Entry 7LIW (electron microscopy, 2.85 A resolution); this record covers chains B and C of the 4 polymer chains in the assembly.

== Chain B (and C) ==
Molecule: ATP-citrate synthase
Source organism: Homo sapiens
Notes: EC 2.3.3.8; chain C of this document is another copy of the same molecule, construct and numbering; everything in this record applies to it too
UniProt: P53396 (ACLY_HUMAN); numbering as in UniProt (aligned over 1-1101)
Sequence (1101 residues; numbered 1 to 1101; the number before each row is that of its first residue):
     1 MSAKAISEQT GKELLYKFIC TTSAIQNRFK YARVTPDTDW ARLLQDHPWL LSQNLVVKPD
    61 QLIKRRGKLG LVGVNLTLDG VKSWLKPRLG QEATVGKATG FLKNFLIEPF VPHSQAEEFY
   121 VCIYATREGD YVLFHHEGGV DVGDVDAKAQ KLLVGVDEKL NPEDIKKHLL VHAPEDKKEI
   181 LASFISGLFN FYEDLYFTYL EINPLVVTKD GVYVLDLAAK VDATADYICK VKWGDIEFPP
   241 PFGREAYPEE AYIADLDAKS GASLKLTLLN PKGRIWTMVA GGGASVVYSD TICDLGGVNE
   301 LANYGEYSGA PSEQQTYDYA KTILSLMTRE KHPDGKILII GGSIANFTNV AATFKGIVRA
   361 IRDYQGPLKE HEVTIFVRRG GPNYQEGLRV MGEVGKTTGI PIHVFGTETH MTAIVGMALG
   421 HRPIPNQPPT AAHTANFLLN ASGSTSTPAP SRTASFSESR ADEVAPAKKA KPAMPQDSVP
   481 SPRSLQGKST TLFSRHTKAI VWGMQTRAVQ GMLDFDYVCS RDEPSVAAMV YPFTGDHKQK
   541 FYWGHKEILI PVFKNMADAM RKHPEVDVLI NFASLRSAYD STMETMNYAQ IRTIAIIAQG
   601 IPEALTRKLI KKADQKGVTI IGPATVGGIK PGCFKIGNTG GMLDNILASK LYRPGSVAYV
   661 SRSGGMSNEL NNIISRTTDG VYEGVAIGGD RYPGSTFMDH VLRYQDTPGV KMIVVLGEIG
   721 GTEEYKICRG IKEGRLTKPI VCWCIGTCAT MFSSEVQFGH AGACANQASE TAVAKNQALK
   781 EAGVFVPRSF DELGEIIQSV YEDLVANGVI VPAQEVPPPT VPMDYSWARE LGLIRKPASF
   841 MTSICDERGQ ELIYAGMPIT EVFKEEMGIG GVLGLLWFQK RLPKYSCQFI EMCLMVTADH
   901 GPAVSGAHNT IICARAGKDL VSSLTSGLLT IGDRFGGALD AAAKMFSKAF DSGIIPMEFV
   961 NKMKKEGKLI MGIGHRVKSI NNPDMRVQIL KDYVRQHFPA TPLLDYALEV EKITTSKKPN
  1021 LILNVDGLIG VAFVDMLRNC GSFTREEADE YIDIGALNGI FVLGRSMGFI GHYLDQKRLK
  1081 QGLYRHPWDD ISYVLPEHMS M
Not modelled in the structure: 1, 140-148, 432-486, 1100-1101 (chain C: 1-820, 1100-1101)
Construct notes: engineered mutation Gln-599 (Glu in P53396)
Residues lining bound ligands:
  - ADP (adenosine-5'-diphosphate): Val-56, Lys-58, Lys-64, Arg-65, Arg-66, Gly-67, Val-72, Val-74, Glu-108, Pro-109, Phe-110, Val-111, His-113, Glu-118, Gly-139, Asn-203, Pro-204, Leu-215, Asp-216
  - coenzyme A (COA): Gly-261, Gly-309, Phe-347, Gln-505, Phe-533, Phe-572, Ala-573, Ser-574, Arg-576, Ser-577, Ile-597, Ala-598, Gln-599, Ala-624, Thr-625, Val-626, Gly-664
  - Y2A ((2S)-2-hydroxy-2-[2-oxo-2-(phosphonooxy)ethyl]butanedioic acid): Ala-280, Gly-281, Gly-282, Gly-283, Ala-284, Ser-308, Gly-309, Ser-343, Ile-344, Ala-345, Asn-346, Phe-347, Thr-348, Arg-379, Ser-663, Gly-664, Gly-665, Met-666, His-760
Swiss-Prot annotation at these positions:
  - active site: His-760 (Tele-phosphohistidine intermediate)
  - binding site (ATP): Lys-58, Arg-66, Gly-67, Pro-109, Val-111, Glu-118, Asp-216
  - binding site (Mg(2+)): Asp-257, Ser-260, Ala-262
  - binding site (citrate): Gly-309, Asn-346, Thr-348, Tyr-364, Arg-379
  - binding site (CoA): Leu-779 to Ser-789
  - modified residue: Tyr-131 (Phosphotyrosine), Ser-263 (Phosphoserine), Thr-447 (Phosphothreonine), Ser-451 (Phosphoserine), Ser-455 (Phosphoserine), Ser-459 (Phosphoserine), Ser-481 (Phosphoserine), Lys-540 (N6-acetyllysine), Lys-546 (N6-acetyllysine), Lys-554 (N6-acetyllysine), Thr-639 (Phosphothreonine), Ser-663 (Phosphoserine), Tyr-682 (Phosphotyrosine), Ser-839 (Phosphoserine), Lys-948 (N6-acetyllysine), Lys-968 (N6-acetyllysine), Lys-978 (N6-acetyllysine), Lys-1077 (N6-acetyllysine), Ser-1100 (Phosphoserine)
  - cross-link (Glycyl lysine isopeptide (Lys-Gly)): Lys-540 (interchain with G-Cter in ubiquitin), Lys-546 (interchain with G-Cter in ubiquitin), Lys-554 (interchain with G-Cter in ubiquitin)

== How chain B and chain C interact ==
Residue-residue contacts (92):
  Asp-514(B) / Arg-835(C)  salt bridge
  Lys-540(B) / Ala-838(C)  hydrogen bond (side chain-backbone)
  Lys-540(B) / Phe-840(C)
  Lys-540(B) / Met-841(C)
  Tyr-542(B) / Arg-835(C)
  Tyr-542(B) / Lys-836(C)  hydrogen bond (side chain-backbone)
  Tyr-542(B) / Pro-837(C)
  Gly-544(B) / Arg-835(C)  hydrogen bond (backbone-side chain)
  Glu-547(B) / Lys-836(C)
  Glu-547(B) / Pro-837(C)
  Glu-547(B) / Ala-838(C)  hydrogen bond (side chain-backbone)
  Leu-549(B) / Met-841(C)  hydrophobic
  Pro-822(B) / Gly-832(C)
  Pro-822(B) / Leu-833(C)
  Pro-822(B) / Ile-834(C)
  Pro-822(B) / Arg-835(C)
  Met-823(B) / Leu-833(C)  hydrogen bond (backbone-backbone)
  Met-823(B) / Ile-834(C)
  Met-823(B) / Arg-835(C)  hydrogen bond (backbone-backbone)
  Asp-824(B) / Arg-835(C)  salt bridge
  Tyr-825(B) / Arg-835(C)  hydrogen bond (backbone-backbone)
  Tyr-825(B) / Lys-836(C)
  Gly-832(B) / Pro-822(C)
  Leu-833(B) / Pro-822(C)
  Leu-833(B) / Met-823(C)  hydrogen bond (backbone-backbone)
  Ile-834(B) / Pro-822(C)
  Ile-834(B) / Met-823(C)
  Ile-834(B) / Ala-828(C)  hydrophobic
  Ile-834(B) / Ile-834(C)  hydrophobic
  Arg-835(B) / Pro-822(C)
  Arg-835(B) / Met-823(C)  hydrogen bond (backbone-backbone)
  Arg-835(B) / Asp-824(C)  salt bridge
  Arg-835(B) / Tyr-825(C)  hydrogen bond (backbone-backbone)
  Lys-836(B) / Tyr-825(C)
  Lys-836(B) / Lys-836(C)
  Pro-902(B) / Ile-1091(C)  hydrophobic
  Pro-902(B) / Tyr-1093(C)
  Ala-903(B) / Arg-1085(C)
  Ala-903(B) / His-1086(C)  hydrogen bond (backbone-backbone)
  Ala-903(B) / Trp-1088(C)
  Ala-903(B) / Ile-1091(C)  hydrophobic
  Val-904(B) / Arg-1085(C)
  Ser-905(B) / Ile-912(C)
  Ser-905(B) / Leu-1083(C)
  Ser-905(B) / Tyr-1084(C)  hydrogen bond (side chain-backbone)
  His-908(B) / His-908(C)  hydrogen bond
  His-908(B) / His-1086(C)
  Asn-909(B) / Asn-909(C)  hydrogen bond (side chain-backbone)
  Asn-909(B) / Ile-912(C)
  Asn-909(B) / Ser-926(C)  hydrogen bond
  Ile-912(B) / Ser-905(C)
  Ile-912(B) / Asn-909(C)
  Cys-913(B) / Leu-929(C)  hydrogen bond (side chain-backbone)
  Arg-915(B) / Arg-934(C)  hydrogen bond (backbone-side chain)
  Ala-916(B) / Thr-930(C)
  Ala-916(B) / Asp-933(C)
  Ala-916(B) / Arg-934(C)  hydrogen bond (backbone-backbone)
  Gly-917(B) / Asp-933(C)
  Lys-918(B) / Leu-929(C)
  Lys-918(B) / Thr-930(C)
  Lys-918(B) / Ile-931(C)  hydrogen bond (side chain-backbone)
  Ser-922(B) / Leu-929(C)
  Thr-925(B) / Leu-929(C)
  Ser-926(B) / Asn-909(C)  hydrogen bond
  Ser-926(B) / Ser-926(C)  hydrogen bond (backbone-side chain)
  Leu-929(B) / Cys-913(C)  hydrogen bond (backbone-side chain)
  Leu-929(B) / Lys-918(C)  hydrogen bond (backbone-side chain)
  Leu-929(B) / Ser-922(C)
  Leu-929(B) / Thr-925(C)
  Thr-930(B) / Cys-913(C)
  Thr-930(B) / Ala-916(C)
  Thr-930(B) / Lys-918(C)
  Ile-931(B) / Lys-918(C)  hydrogen bond (backbone-side chain)
  Gly-932(B) / Lys-918(C)
  Asp-933(B) / Ala-916(C)
  Asp-933(B) / Gly-917(C)
  Arg-934(B) / Arg-915(C)  hydrogen bond (side chain-backbone)
  Arg-934(B) / Ala-916(C)
  Arg-934(B) / Gln-1081(C)  hydrogen bond (side chain-backbone)
  Arg-934(B) / Gly-1082(C)
  Arg-934(B) / Leu-1083(C)
  Gln-1081(B) / Arg-934(C)  hydrogen bond (backbone-side chain)
  Gly-1082(B) / Arg-934(C)
  Leu-1083(B) / Ser-905(C)
  Leu-1083(B) / Arg-934(C)
  Tyr-1084(B) / Ser-905(C)  hydrogen bond (backbone-side chain)
  Arg-1085(B) / Ala-903(C)
  His-1086(B) / Ala-903(C)  hydrogen bond (backbone-backbone)
  His-1086(B) / His-908(C)
  Ile-1091(B) / Pro-902(C)  hydrophobic
  Ile-1091(B) / Ala-903(C)  hydrophobic
  Tyr-1093(B) / Pro-902(C)
Interface residues without a listed pair, chain B (51 interface residues in all): Gln-510, Val-821, Ala-828, His-900, Phe-935, Trp-1088, Asp-1090
Interface residues without a listed pair, chain C (46 interface residues in all): Ser-839, Val-904, Gly-932, Phe-935

== Overview ==
Chain B and chain C form an interface of 51 and 46 residues respectively, with 29 hydrogen bonds and 3 salt
bridges. Polar pairs include Asp-514(B)/Arg-835(C), Asp-824(B)/Arg-835(C) and Lys-540(B)/Ala-838(C). Ligands
of chain B: ADP, coenzyme A and compound Y2A.
Both chains are ATP-citrate synthase (Homo sapiens). Entry 7LIW (Local refinement of human ATP citrate lyase
E599Q mutant ASH domain) was determined by electron microscopy (same publication as 7LJ9 and 7LLA).
